PDB entry 8YP6 | electron microscopy, 4.70 A resolution (low resolution: residue-level contacts below are approximate; hydrogen-bond / salt-bridge calls are withheld) | chains a and q of the 20 polymer chains in the assembly

Chain a:
Molecule: 16S rRNA
From: Mycolicibacterium smegmatis MC2 155
Sequence (1510 nucleotides; numbered 9 to 1518; the number before each row is that of its first residue):
     9 UGGAGAGUUU GAUCCUGGCU CAGGACGAAC GCUGGCGGCG UGCUUAACAC AUGCAAGUCG
    69 AACGGAAAGG CCCUUUCGGG GGUACUCGAG UGGCGAACGG GUGAGUAACA CGUGGGUGAU
   129 CUGCCCUGCA CUUUGGGAUA AGCCUGGGAA ACUGGGUCUA AUACCGAAUA CACCCUGCUG
   189 GUCGCAUGGC CUGGUAGGGG AAAGCUUUUG CGGUGUGGGA UGGGCCCGCG GCCUAUCAGC
   249 UUGUUGGUGG GGUGAUGGCC UACCAAGGCG ACGACGGGUA GCCGGCCUGA GAGGGUGACC
   309 GGCCACACUG GGACUGAGAU ACGGCCCAGA CUCCUACGGG AGGCAGCAGU GGGGAAUAUU
   369 GCACAAUGGG CGCAAGCCUG AUGCAGCGAC GCCGCGUGAG GGAUGACGGC CUUCGGGUUG
   429 UAAACCUCUU UCAGCACAGA CGAAGCGCAA GUGACGGUAU GUGCAGAAGA AGGACCGGCC
   489 AACUACGUGC CAGCAGCCGC GGUAAUACGU AGGGUCCGAG CGUUGUCCGG AAUUACUGGG
   549 CGUAAAGAGC UCGUAGGUGG UUUGUCGCGU UGUUCGUGAA AACUCACAGC UUAACUGUGG
   609 GCGUGCGGGC GAUACGGGCA GACUAGAGUA CUGCAGGGGA GACUGGAAUU CCUGGUGUAG
   669 CGGUGGAAUG CGCAGAUAUC AGGAGGAACA CCGGUGGCGA AGGCGGGUCU CUGGGCAGUA
   729 ACUGACGCUG AGGAGCGAAA GCGUGGGGAG CGAACAGGAU UAGAUACCCU GGUAGUCCAC
   789 GCCGUAAACG GUGGGUACUA GGUGUGGGUU UCCUUCCUUG GGAUCCGUGC CGUAGCUAAC
   849 GCAUUAAGUA CCCCGCCUGG GGAGUACGGC CGCAAGGCUA AAACUCAAAG GAAUUGACGG
   909 GGGCCCGCAC AAGCGGCGGA GCAUGUGGAU UAAUUCGAUG CAACGCGAAG AACCUUACCU
   969 GGGUUUGACA UGCACAGGAC GCCGGCAGAG AUGUCGGUUC CCUUGUGGCC UGUGUGCAGG
  1029 UGGUGCAUGG CUGUCGUCAG CUCGUGUCGU GAGAUGUUGG GUUAAGUCCC GCAACGAGCG
  1089 CAACCCUUGU CUCAUGUUGC CAGCACGUUA UGGUGGGGAC UCGUGAGAGA CUGCCGGGGU
  1149 CAACUCGGAG GAAGGUGGGG AUGACGUCAA GUCAUCAUGC CCCUUAUGUC CAGGGCUUCA
  1209 CACAUGCUAC AAUGGCCGGU ACAAAGGGCU GCGAUGCCGU GAGGUGGAGC GAAUCCUUUC
  1269 AAAGCCGGUC UCAGUUCGGA UCGGGGUCUG CAACUCGACC CCGUGAAGUC GGAGUCGCUA
  1329 GUAAUCGCAG AUCAGCAACG CUGCGGUGAA UACGUUCCCG GGCCUUGUAC ACACCGCCCG
  1389 UCACGUCAUG AAAGUCGGUA ACACCCGAAG CCGGUGGCCU AACCCUUGUG GAGGGAGCCG
  1449 UCGAAGGUGG GAUCGGCGAU UGGGACGAAG UCGUAACAAG GUAGCCGUAC CGGAAGGUGC
  1509 GGCUGGAUCA
Not modelled in the structure: 823-826

Chain q:
Molecule: Small ribosomal subunit protein uS17
From: Mycolicibacterium smegmatis MC2 155
UniProtKB: A0QSE0 (RS17_MYCS2); numbering as in UniProt (aligned over 6-97)
Sequence (92 residues; numbered 6 to 97; the number before each row is that of its first residue):
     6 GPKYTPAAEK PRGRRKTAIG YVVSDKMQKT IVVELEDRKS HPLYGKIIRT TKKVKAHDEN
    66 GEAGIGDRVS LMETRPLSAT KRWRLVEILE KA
UniProt features mapped onto this chain:
  - cross-link: Lys96 (Isoglutamyl lysine isopeptide (Lys-Gln) (interchain with Q-Cter in protein Pup))

Interface between chain a and chain q:
Pairs across the interface - 89 pairs, chain a then chain q:
  G123(a) - Lys21(q)
  G124(a) - Gly18(q)
  G124(a) - Arg20(q)
  U125(a) - Arg17(q)
  U125(a) - Arg20(q)
  G126(a) - Glu14(q)
  G126(a) - Lys15(q)
  G126(a) - Arg17(q)
  A127(a) - Arg20(q)
  A127(a) - Arg80(q)
  A127(a) - Pro81(q)
  G136(a) - Gly6(q)
  G136(a) - Pro7(q)
  G136(a) - Lys8(q)
  C137(a) - Gly6(q)
  C137(a) - Pro7(q)
  C137(a) - Lys8(q)
  A138(a) - Lys8(q)
  C179(a) - Lys8(q)
  A180(a) - Lys8(q)
  C181(a) - Tyr9(q)
  C193(a) - Arg17(q)
  C193(a) - Gly18(q)
  C193(a) - Arg20(q)
  C193(a) - Met77(q)
  A194(a) - Met77(q)
  A194(a) - Thr79(q)
  A194(a) - Arg89(q)
  U195(a) - Arg80(q)
  C199(a) - Tyr9(q)
  U200(a) - Tyr9(q)
  G225(a) - Lys8(q)
  G225(a) - Tyr9(q)
  G225(a) - Thr10(q)
  G226(a) - Thr10(q)
  G226(a) - Pro11(q)
  G226(a) - Ala12(q)
  C234(a) - Glu78(q)
  C234(a) - Arg87(q)
  C235(a) - Lys21(q)
  C235(a) - Glu78(q)
  C235(a) - Arg87(q)
  U253(a) - Ala84(q)
  U253(a) - Thr85(q)
  G254(a) - Met32(q)
  G254(a) - Gln33(q)
  G254(a) - Lys34(q)
  G254(a) - Thr35(q)
  G254(a) - Ser83(q)
  G254(a) - Ala84(q)
  G254(a) - Thr85(q)
  G254(a) - Lys86(q)
  G255(a) - Gln33(q)
  G255(a) - Lys34(q)
  G255(a) - His62(q)
  G255(a) - Ser83(q)
  G255(a) - Lys86(q)
  U256(a) - Lys34(q)
  U264(a) - Arg80(q)
  U264(a) - Pro81(q)
  G265(a) - Arg80(q)
  G265(a) - Pro81(q)
  G265(a) - Leu82(q)
  G265(a) - Ser83(q)
  G265(a) - Ala84(q)
  G266(a) - Ser83(q)
  G266(a) - Ala84(q)
  C267(a) - Ala84(q)
  A273(a) - Met32(q)
  A273(a) - Gln33(q)
  G275(a) - Lys31(q)
  G276(a) - Ser29(q)
  G276(a) - Val37(q)
  G276(a) - Lys60(q)
  C277(a) - Lys58(q)
  C277(a) - Lys60(q)
  G278(a) - Lys58(q)
  C280(a) - Arg54(q)
  C280(a) - Thr55(q)
  C280(a) - Thr56(q)
  C544(a) - Leu48(q)
  G565(a) - Lys51(q)
  U566(a) - Lys51(q)
  G577(a) - Arg43(q)
  G577(a) - Ile52(q)
  G616(a) - Arg19(q)
  G624(a) - Arg43(q)
  G625(a) - Arg43(q)
  C861(a) - Lys51(q)
Other interface residues (no listed pair), chain a (50 interface residues in all): G122, G223, G227, C237, C272, A274, C576, G626
Other interface residues (no listed pair), chain q (45 interface residues in all): Tyr49, Lys57

In short:
50 residues of chain a and 45 residues of chain q are in contact.
Chain a is 16S rRNA and chain q is Small ribosomal subunit protein uS17, both from Mycolicibacterium smegmatis
MC2 155; the structure, Cryo-EM map of 30S ribosomal subunit in complex with MetAP1c of Mycobacterium
smegmatis, was determined by electron microscopy.
